6ORF - chain A; structure by X-ray diffraction, 1.70 A resolution.

[Chain A]
Name: SpGH29
Organism: Streptococcus pneumoniae serotype 4 (strain ATCC BAA-334 / TIGR4)
Reference sequence: A0A0H2US78 (A0A0H2US78_STRPN); residues 1-452 here = UniProt positions 1-452
Sequence (452 residues; numbered 1 to 452; the number before each row is that of its first residue):
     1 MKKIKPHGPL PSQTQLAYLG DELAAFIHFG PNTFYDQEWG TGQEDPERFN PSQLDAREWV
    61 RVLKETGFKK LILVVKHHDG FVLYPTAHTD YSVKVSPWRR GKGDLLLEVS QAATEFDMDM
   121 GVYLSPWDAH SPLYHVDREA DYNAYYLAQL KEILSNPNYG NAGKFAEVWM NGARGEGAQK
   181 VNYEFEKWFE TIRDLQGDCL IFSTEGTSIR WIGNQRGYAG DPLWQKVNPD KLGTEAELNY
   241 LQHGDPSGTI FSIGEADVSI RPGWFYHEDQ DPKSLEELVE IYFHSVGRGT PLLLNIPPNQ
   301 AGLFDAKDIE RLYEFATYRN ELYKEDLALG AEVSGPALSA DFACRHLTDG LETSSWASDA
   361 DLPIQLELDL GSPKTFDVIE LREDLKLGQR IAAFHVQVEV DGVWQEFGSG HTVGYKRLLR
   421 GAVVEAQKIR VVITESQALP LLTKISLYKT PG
Unresolved in the structure: 1-2, 452
Sequence notes: engineered mutation N171 (Asp in A0A0H2US78), Q215 (Glu in A0A0H2US78)
From the paper describing this entry:
  - mutagenesis - D171N/E215Q: abolished catalytic activity
  - binding site for alpha-L-fucopyranose: W264
  - binding site for beta-D-galactopyranose: W211

[Overview]
The paper reports a binding site for alpha-L-fucopyranose at W264; D171N/E215Q abolish catalytic activity.
Chain A is SpGH29 (Streptococcus pneumoniae serotype 4 (strain ATCC BAA-334 / TIGR4)); the structure, Crystal
structure of SpGH29, was determined by X-ray diffraction, deposited together with 6OR4, 6ORG and 6ORH.
